8HAG - chains A and I of the 11 polymer chains in the assembly; structure by electron microscopy, 3.20 A resolution.

== Chain A ==
Name: Histone H3.1
From: Homo sapiens
UniProtKB: P68431 (H31_HUMAN); residues 1-135 here correspond to UniProt positions 2-136 (UniProt number = residue number + 1)
Sequence (135 residues; each row starts with the number of its first residue):
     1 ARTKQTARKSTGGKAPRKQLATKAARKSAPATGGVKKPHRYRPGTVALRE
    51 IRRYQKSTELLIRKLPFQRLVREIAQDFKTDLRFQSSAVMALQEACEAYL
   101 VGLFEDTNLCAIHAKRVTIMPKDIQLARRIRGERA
Disordered / not traced: 1-36, 135
Curated features (UniProtKB/Swiss-Prot):
  - modified residue: Arg2 (Asymmetric dimethylarginine), Thr3 (Phosphothreonine), Lys4 (Allysine), Gln5 (5-glutamyl dopamine), Thr6 (Phosphothreonine), Arg8 (Citrulline), Lys9 (N6,N6,N6-trimethyllysine), Ser10 (ADP-ribosylserine), Thr11 (Phosphothreonine), Lys14 (N6-(2-hydroxyisobutyryl)lysine), Arg17 (Asymmetric dimethylarginine), Lys18 (N6-(2-hydroxyisobutyryl)lysine), Lys23 (N6-(2-hydroxyisobutyryl)lysine), Arg26 (Citrulline), Lys27 (N6,N6,N6-trimethyllysine), Ser28 (ADP-ribosylserine), Lys36 (N6,N6,N6-trimethyllysine), Lys37 (N6-methyllysine), Tyr41 (Phosphotyrosine), Lys56 (N6,N6,N6-trimethyllysine) and 8 more in UniProt
  - lipidation: Lys18 (N6-decanoyllysine)

== Chain I ==
Molecule: 180-nt DNA strand
From: Homo sapiens
Sequence (180 nucleotides; numbered 1 to 180; the number before each row is that of its first residue):
     1 ATCCGTCCGTTACCGCCATCAATATCCACCTGCAGATTCTACCAAAAGTG
    51 TATTTGGAAACTGCTCCATCAAAAGGCATGTTCAGCTGAATTCAGCTGAA
   101 CATGCCTTTTGATGGAGCAGTTTCCAAATACACTTTTGGTAGAATCTGCA
   151 GGTGGATATTGATGGCGGTAACGGACGGAT
Disordered / not traced: 1-17, 165-180

== Chain A / chain I interface ==
Residue-residue contacts (26):
  Lys37(A) - DT163(I)  phosphate contact
  His39(A) - DG161(I)  sugar contact
  Arg40(A) - DG161(I)  phosphate contact
  Tyr41(A) - DG161(I)  sugar contact
  Arg42(A) - DA84(I)  hydrogen bond to the sugar
  Arg42(A) - DG85(I)  hydrogen bond to the sugar
  Arg42(A) - DG161(I)  phosphate contact
  Thr45(A) - DT160(I)  phosphate contact
  Thr45(A) - DG161(I)  phosphate contact
  Arg63(A) - DG76(I)  salt bridge to the phosphate
  Arg63(A) - DC77(I)  salt bridge to the phosphate
  Arg72(A) - DA68(I)  salt bridge to the phosphate
  Leu82(A) - DA68(I)  phosphate contact
  Arg83(A) - DC67(I)  hydrogen bond to the sugar
  Arg83(A) - DA68(I)  phosphate contact
  Phe84(A) - DC67(I)  phosphate contact
  Phe84(A) - DA68(I)  phosphate contact
  Gln85(A) - DC67(I)  hydrogen bond to the phosphate
  Ser86(A) - DC67(I)  phosphate contact
  Arg116(A) - DT87(I)  phosphate contact
  Arg116(A) - DG88(I)  phosphate contact
  Val117(A) - DC86(I)  phosphate contact
  Val117(A) - DT87(I)  hydrogen bond to the phosphate
  Thr118(A) - DC86(I)  hydrogen bond to the phosphate
  Thr118(A) - DT87(I)  hydrogen bond to the phosphate
  Met120(A) - DG88(I)  phosphate contact
Other interface residues (no listed pair), chain A (18 interface residues in all): Lys115
Other interface residues (no listed pair), chain I (14 interface residues in all): DT82, DA162

== In short ==
18 residues of chain A and 14 residues of chain I are in contact, with 7 hydrogen bonds and 3 salt bridges.
Among the polar pairs are Arg42(A)-DA84(I), Arg42(A)-DG85(I) and Arg83(A)-DC67(I).
Here chain A is Histone H3.1 and chain I is a 180-nt DNA strand, both from Homo sapiens. Entry 8HAG (Cryo-EM
structure of the p300 catalytic core bound to the H4K12acK16ac nucleosome, class 1 (3.2 angstrom ...) was
determined by electron microscopy together with 8HAH, 8HAI, 8HAJ, 8HAK, 8HAL, 8HAM and 8HAN from the same
study.
